Entry 7TAX (electron microscopy, 2.80 A resolution); this record covers chains A and M of the 14 polymer chains in the assembly.

== Chain A ==
Molecule: CRISPR-associated protein Csy1
UniProt: Q02ML9 (CSY1_PSEAB); residues 1-434 here = UniProt positions 1-434
Sequence (434 residues; numbered 1 to 434; the number before each row is that of its first residue):
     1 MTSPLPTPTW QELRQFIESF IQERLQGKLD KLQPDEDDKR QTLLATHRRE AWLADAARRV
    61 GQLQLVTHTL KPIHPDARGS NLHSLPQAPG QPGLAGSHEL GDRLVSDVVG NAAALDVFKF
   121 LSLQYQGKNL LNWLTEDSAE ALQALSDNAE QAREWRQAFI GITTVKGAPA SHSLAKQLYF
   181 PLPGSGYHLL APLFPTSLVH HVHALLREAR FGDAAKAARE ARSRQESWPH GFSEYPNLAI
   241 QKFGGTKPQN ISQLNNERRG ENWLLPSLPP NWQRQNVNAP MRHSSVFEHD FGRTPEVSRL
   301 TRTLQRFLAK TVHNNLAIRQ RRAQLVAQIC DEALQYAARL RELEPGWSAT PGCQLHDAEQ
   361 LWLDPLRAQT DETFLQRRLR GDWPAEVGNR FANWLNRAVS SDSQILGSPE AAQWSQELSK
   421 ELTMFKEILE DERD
Not modelled in the structure: 1-7

== Chain M ==
Molecule: 61-nt RNA strand
Sequence (61 nucleotides; each row starts with the number of its first residue):
     1 CUAAGAAAUU CACGGCGGGC UUGAUGUCCG CGUCUACCUG AUUCACUGCC GUAUAGGCAG
    61 C
Sequence notes: conflict A41 (G1458 in 313291946), A53 (G1446 in 313291946)

== Chain A / chain M interface ==
Pairs across the interface - 18 pairs, chain A then chain M:
  Ile73(A) - A3(M)  base contact
  Ser173(A) - A4(M)  hydrogen bond to the base
  Ser173(A) - G5(M)  hydrogen bond to the base
  Leu174(A) - G5(M)  base contact
  Ala175(A) - A4(M)  hydrogen bond to the base
  Ala175(A) - G5(M)  base contact
  Lys176(A) - A3(M)  phosphate contact
  Lys176(A) - A4(M)  phosphate contact
  Lys176(A) - G5(M)  base contact
  Gln177(A) - A4(M)  hydrogen bond to the base
  Leu178(A) - U2(M)  phosphate contact
  Leu178(A) - A3(M)  sugar contact
  Leu178(A) - A4(M)  sugar contact
  Tyr179(A) - C1(M)  stacking on the base
  Tyr179(A) - U2(M)  hydrogen bond to the phosphate
  Tyr187(A) - C1(M)  base contact
  Leu193(A) - A3(M)  base contact
  Pro195(A) - A3(M)  base contact
Interface residues without a listed pair, chain A (14 interface residues in all): His74, Pro192, Phe194
Interface residues without a listed pair, chain M (6 interface residues in all): A6

== Overview ==
14 residues of chain A face 6 of chain M across their interface, with 5 hydrogen bonds and 1 aromatic stacking
contact. Polar contacts include Ser173(A)-A4(M), Ser173(A)-G5(M) and Ala175(A)-A4(M).
Chain A is CRISPR-associated protein Csy1 and chain M is a 61-nt RNA strand; the structure, Cryo-EM structure
of the Csy-AcrIF24-promoter DNA complex, was determined by electron microscopy, deposited together with 7T3J,
7T3K, 7T3L and 7TAW.
